PDB entry 4A3B | X-ray diffraction, 3.50 A resolution | chains B and J of the 15 polymer chains in the assembly

# Chain B
Molecule: DNA-directed RNA polymerase II subunit RPB2
Organism: Saccharomyces cerevisiae
Notes: EC 2.7.7.6
UniProt: P08518 (RPB2_YEAST); numbering as in UniProt (aligned over 1-1224)
Chain sequence (1224 residues; numbered 1 to 1224; the number before each row is that of its first residue):
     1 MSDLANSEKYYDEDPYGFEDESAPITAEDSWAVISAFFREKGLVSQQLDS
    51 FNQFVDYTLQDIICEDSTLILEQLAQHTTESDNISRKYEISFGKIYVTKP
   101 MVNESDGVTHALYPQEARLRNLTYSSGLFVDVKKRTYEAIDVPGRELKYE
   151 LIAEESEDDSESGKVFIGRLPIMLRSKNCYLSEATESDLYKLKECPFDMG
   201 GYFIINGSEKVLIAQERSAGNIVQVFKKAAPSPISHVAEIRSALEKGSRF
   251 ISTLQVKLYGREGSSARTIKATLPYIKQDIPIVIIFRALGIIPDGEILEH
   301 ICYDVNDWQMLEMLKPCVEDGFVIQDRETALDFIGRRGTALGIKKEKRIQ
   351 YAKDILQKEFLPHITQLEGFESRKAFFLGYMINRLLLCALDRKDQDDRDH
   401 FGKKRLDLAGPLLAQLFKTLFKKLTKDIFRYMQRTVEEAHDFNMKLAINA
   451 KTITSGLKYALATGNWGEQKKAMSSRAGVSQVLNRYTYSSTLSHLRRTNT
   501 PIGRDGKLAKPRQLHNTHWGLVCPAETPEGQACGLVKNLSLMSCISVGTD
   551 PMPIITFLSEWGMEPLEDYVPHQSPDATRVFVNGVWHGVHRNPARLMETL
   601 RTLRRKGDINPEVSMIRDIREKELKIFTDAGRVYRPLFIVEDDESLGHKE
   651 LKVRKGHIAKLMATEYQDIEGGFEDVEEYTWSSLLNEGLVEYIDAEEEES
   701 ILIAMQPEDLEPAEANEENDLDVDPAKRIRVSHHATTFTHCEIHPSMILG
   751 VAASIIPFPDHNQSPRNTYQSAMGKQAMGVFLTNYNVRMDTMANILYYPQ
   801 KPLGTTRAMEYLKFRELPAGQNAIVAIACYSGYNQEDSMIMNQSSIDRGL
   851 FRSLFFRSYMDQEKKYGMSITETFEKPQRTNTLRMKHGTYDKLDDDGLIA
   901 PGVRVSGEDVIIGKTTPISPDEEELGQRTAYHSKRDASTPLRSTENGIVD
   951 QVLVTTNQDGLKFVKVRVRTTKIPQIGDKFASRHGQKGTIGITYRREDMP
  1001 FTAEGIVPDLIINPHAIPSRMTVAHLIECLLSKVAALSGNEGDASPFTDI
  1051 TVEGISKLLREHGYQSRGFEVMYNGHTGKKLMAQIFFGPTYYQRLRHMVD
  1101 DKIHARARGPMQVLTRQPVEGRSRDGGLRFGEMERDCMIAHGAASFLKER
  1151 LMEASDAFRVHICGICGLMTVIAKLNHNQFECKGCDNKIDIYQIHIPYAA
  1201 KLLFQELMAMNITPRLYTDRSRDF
Unresolved in the structure: 1-19, 71-89, 135-163, 438-445, 503-508, 669-677, 716-721, 920-932
Metal / ion sites: Zn2+: Cys-1163, Cys-1166, Cys-1182, Cys-1185

# Chain J
Molecule: DNA-directed RNA polymerases I, II, and III subunit rpabc 5
Organism: Saccharomyces cerevisiae
UniProt: P22139 (RPAB5_YEAST); numbering as in UniProt (aligned over 1-70)
Chain sequence (70 residues; row label = number of the first residue in the row):
     1 MIVPVRCFSCGKVVGDKWESYLNLLQEDELDEGTALSRLGLKRYCCRRMI
    51 LTHVDLIEKFLRYNPLEKRD
Unresolved in the structure: 66-70
Metal / ion sites: Zn2+: Cys-7, Cys-10, Cys-45, Cys-46
Swiss-Prot annotation at these positions:
  - binding site (Zn(2+)): Cys-7, Cys-10, Cys-45, Cys-46
  - cross-link: Lys-59 (Glycyl lysine isopeptide (Lys-Gly) (interchain with G-Cter in ubiquitin))

# Interface between chain B and chain J
Residue-residue contacts (76; chain B residue first):
  Glu-186(B) with Arg-62(J), salt bridge
  Ser-187(B) with Arg-62(J)
  Tyr-190(B) with Lys-59(J); Arg-62(J); Tyr-63(J)
  Lys-193(B) with Tyr-63(J); Pro-65(J)
  Cys-195(B) with Tyr-63(J)
  Pro-196(B) with Tyr-63(J)
  Phe-197(B) with Lys-59(J)
  Val-780(B) with Met-1(J), hydrophobic; Leu-56(J), hydrophobic
  Thr-783(B) with Lys-59(J); Phe-60(J); Tyr-63(J), hydrogen bond
  Asn-784(B) with Tyr-63(J), hydrogen bond (backbone-side chain)
  Tyr-785(B) with Met-1(J); Phe-60(J), hydrophobic
  Ile-795(B) with Met-1(J), hydrophobic
  Leu-796(B) with Met-1(J)
  Tyr-797(B) with Met-1(J)
  Tyr-798(B) with Met-1(J); Ile-2(J); Pro-4(J), hydrophobic; Phe-8(J), hydrophobic
  Pro-799(B) with Met-1(J); Leu-56(J), hydrophobic
  Gln-800(B) with Arg-48(J); Met-49(J); Thr-52(J), hydrogen bond
  Lys-801(B) with Leu-51(J), hydrogen bond (side chain-backbone); Thr-52(J), hydrogen bond (backbone-backbone); Val-54(J)
  Leu-803(B) with Leu-51(J), hydrophobic; Thr-52(J)
  Arg-815(B) with Val-54(J)
  Glu-816(B) with Val-54(J); Leu-56(J)
  Pro-818(B) with Val-54(J), hydrophobic
  Asn-822(B) with Arg-48(J), hydrogen bond (backbone-side chain); Thr-52(J)
  Ala-823(B) with Arg-48(J)
  Ile-824(B) with Ser-9(J); Tyr-44(J), hydrophobic; Cys-45(J), hydrophobic; Arg-48(J)
  Ser-845(B) with Phe-8(J), hydrogen bond (side chain-backbone); Ser-9(J)
  Arg-848(B) with Cys-7(J); Phe-8(J), hydrogen bond (side chain-backbone); Ser-9(J), hydrogen bond (side chain-backbone); Gly-11(J)
  Gly-849(B) with Phe-8(J)
  Leu-850(B) with Phe-8(J), hydrophobic
  Arg-996(B) with Ser-9(J); Cys-10(J)
  Glu-1004(B) with Lys-42(J), salt bridge; Arg-43(J)
  Ile-1006(B) with Arg-43(J); Tyr-44(J), hydrophobic
  Val-1007(B) with Ser-9(J)
  Asp-1009(B) with Ser-9(J), hydrogen bond; Arg-48(J), salt bridge
  Lys-1033(B) with Tyr-44(J)
  Ala-1035(B) with Leu-51(J)
  Ala-1036(B) with Tyr-44(J), hydrophobic; Arg-47(J), hydrogen bond (backbone-side chain); Leu-51(J), hydrophobic
  Leu-1037(B) with Tyr-44(J), hydrophobic; Arg-47(J), hydrogen bond (backbone-side chain)
  Ser-1038(B) with Gly-33(J)
  Gly-1039(B) with Glu-32(J); Leu-51(J)
  Tyr-1064(B) with Tyr-44(J)
  Glu-1070(B) with Tyr-44(J), hydrogen bond
  Phe-1087(B) with Tyr-44(J)
Interface residues without a listed pair, chain B (51 interface residues in all): Glu-194, Leu-817, Gln-821, Asn-842, Ser-844, Asn-1040, Gly-1088, Pro-1089
Interface residues without a listed pair, chain J (31 interface residues in all): Val-3, Val-5, Arg-6, Leu-36, His-53

# Summary
Chain B and chain J form an interface of 51 and 31 residues respectively; the contacts include 13 hydrogen
bonds and 3 salt bridges. Polar contacts include Glu-186(B)/Arg-62(J), Glu-1004(B)/Lys-42(J) and
Asp-1009(B)/Arg-48(J). Curated annotation (UniProt) lists 4 Zn2+-binding residues on chain J.
Here chain B is DNA-directed RNA polymerase II subunit RPB2 and chain J is DNA-directed RNA polymerases I, II,
and III subunit rpabc 5, both from Saccharomyces cerevisiae. Entry 4A3B (RNA Polymerase II initial
transcribing complex with a 4nt DNA-RNA hybrid) was determined by X-ray diffraction (same publication as 4A3C,
4A3D, 4A3E, 4A3F, 4A3G, 4A3I and 4 further entries).
